PDB entry 3VBF | X-ray diffraction, 2.60 A resolution | chains C and D of the 4 polymer chains in the assembly

Chain C:
Name: Genome Polyprotein, capsid protein VP3
From: Human enterovirus 71
UniProt: B2ZUN0 (B2ZUN0_9ENTO); residues 1-242 here correspond to UniProt positions 324-565 (UniProt number = residue number + 323)
Amino-acid sequence (242 residues; row label = number of the first residue in the row):
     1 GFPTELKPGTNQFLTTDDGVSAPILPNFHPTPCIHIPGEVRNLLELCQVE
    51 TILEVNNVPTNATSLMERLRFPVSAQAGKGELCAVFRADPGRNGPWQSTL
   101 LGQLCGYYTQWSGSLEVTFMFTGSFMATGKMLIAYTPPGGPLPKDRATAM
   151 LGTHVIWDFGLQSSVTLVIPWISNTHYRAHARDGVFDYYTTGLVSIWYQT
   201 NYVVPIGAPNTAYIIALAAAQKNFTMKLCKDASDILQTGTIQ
Ion coordination: K+: Val20, Ser21 (shared with 1 residue of chain A)

Chain D:
Name: Genome Polyprotein, capsid protein VP4
From: Human enterovirus 71
UniProt: B2ZUN0 (B2ZUN0_9ENTO); residue numbers follow UniProt; this construct covers 12-69
Amino-acid sequence (58 residues; each row starts with the number of its first residue):
    12 SHENSNSATEGSTINYTTINYYKDSYAATAGKQSLKQDPDKFANPVKDIF
    62 TEMAAPLK
Ion coordination: Na+: Glu63, Ala65 (shared with 2 residues of chain A)

Interface between chain C and chain D:
Residue-residue contacts (45):
  Asp18(C) - Thr40(D)
  Asp18(C) - Ala41(D)  hydrogen bond (side chain-backbone)
  Asp18(C) - Gly42(D)  hydrogen bond (side chain-backbone)
  Gly19(C) - Thr40(D)
  Val20(C) - Ile30(D)
  Val20(C) - Asn31(D)
  Val20(C) - Tyr32(D)  hydrophobic
  Val20(C) - Tyr33(D)  hydrophobic
  Val20(C) - Ala38(D)
  Val20(C) - Thr40(D)
  Ser21(C) - Tyr33(D)
  Ser21(C) - Ala38(D)
  Ala22(C) - Tyr33(D)
  Pro23(C) - Tyr33(D)
  Pro23(C) - Asp35(D)
  Pro23(C) - Tyr37(D)  hydrophobic
  Ile24(C) - Tyr37(D)
  Leu25(C) - Tyr37(D)  hydrogen bond (backbone-side chain)
  Pro26(C) - Lys34(D)
  Pro26(C) - Asp35(D)
  Asn27(C) - Asn15(D)
  Asn27(C) - Lys34(D)
  Asn27(C) - Asp35(D)  hydrogen bond (backbone-side chain)
  Phe28(C) - Asn17(D)  hydrogen bond (backbone-side chain)
  His29(C) - Asn15(D)
  His29(C) - Ser16(D)
  His29(C) - Asn17(D)
  Pro30(C) - Asn17(D)
  Gly38(C) - Phe53(D)
  Glu39(C) - Lys52(D)  hydrogen bond (backbone-side chain)
  Glu39(C) - Phe53(D)
  Val40(C) - Phe53(D)  hydrophobic
  Arg41(C) - Thr24(D)
  Arg41(C) - Ile25(D)
  Arg41(C) - Lys47(D)
  Asn42(C) - Gln48(D)
  Leu44(C) - Gln48(D)
  Glu45(C) - Gln48(D)
  Glu45(C) - Asp49(D)  hydrogen bond (side chain-backbone)
  Gln48(C) - Pro50(D)
  Gln48(C) - Ala54(D)
  Val49(C) - Phe53(D)  hydrophobic
  Gln162(C) - Ala66(D)
  Gln162(C) - Pro67(D)
  Gln162(C) - Leu68(D)  hydrogen bond (side chain-backbone)
Also at the interface, not in a pair above, chain C (26 interface residues in all): Leu46, Leu161, Lys222
Also at the interface, not in a pair above, chain D (28 interface residues in all): Ser18, Gln44

Summary:
Chain C and chain D form an interface of 26 and 28 residues respectively; the contacts include 8 hydrogen
bonds. Among the polar pairs are Asp18(C)-Ala41(D), Asp18(C)-Gly42(D) and Leu25(C)-Tyr37(D). The Na+ site is
built by Glu63(D) and Ala65(D). Val20(C) and Ser21(C) form the K+ site.
Chain C is Genome Polyprotein, capsid protein VP3 and chain D is Genome Polyprotein, capsid protein VP4, both
from Human enterovirus 71; the structure, Crystal structure of formaldehyde treated human Enterovirus 71
(space group I23), was determined by X-ray diffraction together with 3VBH, 3VBO, 3VBR, 3VBS and 3VBU from the
same study.
